PDB entry 9LUP | electron microscopy, 2.80 A resolution | chains C and D of the 4 polymer chains in the assembly

# Chain C
Molecule: F-box protein GID2
Source organism: Arabidopsis thaliana
UniProtKB: Q9STX3 (GID2_ARATH); numbering as in UniProt (aligned over 1-151)
Amino-acid sequence (153 residues; row label = number of the first residue in the row; numbers below 1 keep their minus sign (Gly-1 is residue -1)):
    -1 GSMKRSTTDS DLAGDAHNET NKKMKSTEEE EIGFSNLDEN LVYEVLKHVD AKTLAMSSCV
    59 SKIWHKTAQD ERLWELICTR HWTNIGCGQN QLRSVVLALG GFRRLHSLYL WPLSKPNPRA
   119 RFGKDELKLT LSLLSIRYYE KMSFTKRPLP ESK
Disordered / not traced: -1 to 30, 142-151
Differences from the reference sequence: expression tag (-1 to 0)
Curated features (UniProtKB/Swiss-Prot):
  - mutagenesis: Glu138 (E138K: In gar2-1/sly1-d; gain of function allele that promotes plant growth by increasing the affinity with DELLA protein substrates)

# Chain D
Molecule: SKP1-like protein 1B
Source organism: Arabidopsis thaliana
UniProtKB: Q9FHW7 (SKP1B_ARATH); numbering as in UniProt (aligned over 1-171)
Amino-acid sequence (173 residues; numbered -1 to 171; the number before each row is that of its first residue; numbers below 1 keep their minus sign (Gly-1 is residue -1)):
    -1 GSMSTVRKIT LKSSDGENFE IDEAVALESQ TIKHMIEDDC TDNGIPLPNV TSKILSKVIE
    59 YCKRHVEAAE KSETTADAAA ATTTTTVASG SSDEDLKTWD SEFIKVDQGT LFDLILAANY
   119 LNIKGLLDLT CQTVADMIKG KTPEEIRKTF NIKNDFTPEE EEEVRRENQW AFE
Disordered / not traced: -1 to 5, 34-42, 69-87, 171
Differences from the reference sequence: expression tag (-1 to 0)

# Interface between chain C and chain D
Residue-residue contacts - 47 pairs, chain C then chain D:
  Gly31(C) with Phe110(D)
  Phe32(C) with Gln106(D); Phe110(D); Val132(D), hydrophobic
  Ser33(C) with Asn149(D)
  Leu39(C) with Ile113(D), hydrophobic
  Glu42(C) with Cys129(D)
  Val43(C) with Val132(D), hydrophobic; Ala133(D)
  Leu44(C) with Ile136(D), hydrophobic
  His46(C) with Cys129(D); Gln130(D); Ala133(D)
  Val47(C) with Ile136(D), hydrophobic
  Asp48(C) with Lys137(D), salt bridge
  Ala49(C) with Trp168(D)
  Lys50(C) with Ala169(D)
  Thr51(C) with Ile136(D); Lys137(D), hydrogen bond
  Ala53(C) with Asn166(D); Trp168(D), hydrophobic
  Met54(C) with Thr140(D); Pro141(D)
  Ser55(C) with Ile144(D)
  Ser56(C) with Val162(D); Asn166(D), hydrogen bond
  Cys57(C) with Arg145(D), hydrogen bond (backbone-side chain); Val162(D); Phe170(D), hydrophobic
  Val58(C) with Ile144(D), hydrophobic; Arg145(D), hydrogen bond (backbone-side chain); Ile150(D), hydrophobic; Asn152(D)
  Ser59(C) with Ile150(D); Lys151(D); Asn152(D); Phe154(D)
  Lys60(C) with Asp153(D); Phe154(D)
  Trp62(C) with Ile150(D)
  His63(C) with Phe154(D); Val162(D); Glu165(D), salt bridge
  Arg101(C) with Glu165(D), salt bridge
  His104(C) with Trp168(D)
  Ser105(C) with Trp168(D), hydrogen bond
  Trp109(C) with Trp168(D), hydrophobic
Interface residues without a listed pair, chain C (29 interface residues in all): Asn38, Trp72
Interface residues without a listed pair, chain D (31 interface residues in all): Leu109, Asn117, Asp126, Lys139, Phe148, Glu158
From the paper, about this interface:
  - residue pairs: Asp48(C)-Lys137(D) (salt bridge), Lys50(C)-Ala169(D), Thr51(C)-Lys137(D) (hydrogen bond), Ala53(C)-Asn166(D), Ser56(C)-Asn166(D) (hydrogen bond), Cys57(C)-Arg145(D) (hydrogen bond), Val58(C)-Arg145(D) (hydrogen bond), His63(C)-Glu165(D) (salt bridge), Arg101(C)-Glu165(D) (salt bridge)

# In short
The interface between chain C and chain D involves 29 residues on one side and 31 on the other, with 5
hydrogen bonds and 3 salt bridges. Polar pairs include Asp48(C)-Lys137(D), His63(C)-Glu165(D) and
Arg101(C)-Glu165(D). The authors report salt bridges between Asp48(C) and Lys137(D), His63(C) and Glu165(D)
and Arg101(C) and Glu165(D); contacts between Lys50(C) and Ala169(D) and Ala53(C) and Asn166(D); hydrogen
bonds between Thr51(C) and Lys137(D), Ser56(C) and Asn166(D) and Cys57(C) and Arg145(D) among others.
Here chain C is F-box protein GID2 and chain D is SKP1-like protein 1B, both from Arabidopsis thaliana. Entry
9LUP (Cryo-EM structure of Arabidopsis thaliana RGA in complex with GID1A, SLY1, and ASK2 (composite map)) was
determined by electron microscopy together with 9LUM, 9LUN and 9LUO from the same study.
